Entry 6P8E (X-ray diffraction, 2.30 A resolution); this record covers chains A and B of the 3 polymer chains in the assembly.

[Chain A]
Protein: G1/S-specific cyclin-D1
Organism: Homo sapiens
Reference sequence: P24385 (CCND1_HUMAN); residues 19-267 here = UniProt positions 19-267
Sequence (249 residues; row label = number of the first residue in the row):
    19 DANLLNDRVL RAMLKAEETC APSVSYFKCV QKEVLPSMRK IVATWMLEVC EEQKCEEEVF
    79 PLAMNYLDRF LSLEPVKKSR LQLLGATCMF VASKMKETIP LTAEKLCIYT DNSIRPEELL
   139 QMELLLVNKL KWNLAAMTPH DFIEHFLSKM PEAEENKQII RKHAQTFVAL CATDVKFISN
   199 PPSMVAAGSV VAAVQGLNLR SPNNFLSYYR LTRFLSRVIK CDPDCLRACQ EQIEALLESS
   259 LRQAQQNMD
Unresolved in the structure: 266-267

[Chain B]
Protein: Cyclin-dependent kinase 4
Organism: Homo sapiens
Notes: EC 2.7.11.22
Reference sequence: P11802 (CDK4_HUMAN); aligned to UniProt positions 2-300 over residues 2-300 (the alignment contains insertions or deletions, so no single offset holds)
Sequence (302 residues; row label = number of the first residue in the row; numbers below 1 keep their minus sign (Gly-1 is residue -1)):
    -1 GEFATSRYEP VAEIGVGAYG TVYKARDPHS GHFVALKSVR VPNGEEGLPI STVREVALLR
    59 RLEAFEHPNV VRLMDVCATS RTDREIKVTL VFEHVDQDLR TYLDKAPPPG LPAETIKDLM
   119 RQFLRGLDFL HANCIVHRDL KPENILVTSG GTVKLADFGL ARIYSYQMAL TPVVVTLWYR
   179 APEVLLQSTY ATPVDMWSVG CIFAEMFRRK PLFCGNSEAD QLGKIFDLIG LPPEDDWPRD
   239 VSLPRGAFPP RGPRPVQSVV PEMEESGAQL LLEMLTFNPH KRISAFRALQ HSYLHKDEGN
   299 PE
Unresolved in the structure: -1 to 17, 79-82, 159-173, 297-300
Differences from the reference sequence: expression tag (-1 to 1); engineered mutation Glu43 (Gly46 in P11802), Glu44 (Gly47 in P11802)
Metal / ion sites: Mg2+: His135, Ala154, Asp155
What the authors report for this chain:
  - conformationally variable residues (order/disorder transition): Gly13 to Thr19, Ala33, Lys35
  - catalytic residues: Lys35

[Chain A / chain B interface]
Pairs across the interface (37; chain A residue first):
  Arg26(A) - Asp126(B)  salt bridge
  Arg26(A) - Phe284(B)
  Ala30(A) - Phe63(B)
  Lys33(A) - Phe63(B)
  Thr37(A) - Ala62(B)
  Phe108(A) - Glu44(B)
  Lys112(A) - Glu44(B)  hydrogen bond (side chain-backbone)
  Lys112(A) - Gly45(B)
  Lys112(A) - Leu46(B)  hydrogen bond (side chain-backbone)
  Lys112(A) - Ile48(B)
  Lys112(A) - Arg52(B)  hydrogen bond (backbone-side chain)
  Met113(A) - Val51(B)  hydrophobic
  Met113(A) - Arg52(B)  hydrogen bond (backbone-side chain)
  Met113(A) - Ala55(B)  hydrophobic
  Glu115(A) - Arg52(B)  hydrogen bond (backbone-side chain)
  Pro118(A) - Ile48(B)  hydrophobic
  Thr120(A) - Glu44(B)
  Ala121(A) - Glu44(B)  hydrogen bond (backbone-side chain)
  Leu138(A) - Glu43(B)
  Leu138(A) - Gly45(B)
  Glu141(A) - Gly45(B)
  Glu141(A) - Leu46(B)  hydrogen bond (side chain-backbone)
  Leu142(A) - Leu46(B)  hydrophobic
  Leu142(A) - Ser78(B)
  Asn146(A) - Ala76(B)
  Lys149(A) - Arg58(B)  hydrogen bond (backbone-side chain)
  Trp150(A) - Leu46(B)  hydrophobic
  Trp150(A) - Val54(B)  hydrophobic
  Trp150(A) - Ala55(B)
  Trp150(A) - Arg58(B)
  Trp150(A) - Val74(B)
  Trp150(A) - Ala76(B)  hydrophobic
  Asn151(A) - Arg58(B)
  Leu152(A) - Val51(B)  hydrophobic
  Leu152(A) - Ala55(B)  hydrophobic
  Ala153(A) - Ala55(B)
  Ala153(A) - Arg59(B)
Interface residues without a listed pair, chain A (25 interface residues in all): Ala34, Lys114, Thr116, Leu119, Val145
Interface residues without a listed pair, chain B (22 interface residues in all): Gly42, Thr50, Ile84, Val86

[Summary]
25 residues of chain A face 22 of chain B across their interface; the contacts include 8 hydrogen bonds and 1
salt bridge. Among the polar pairs are Arg26(A)-Asp126(B), Lys112(A)-Glu44(B) and Lys112(A)-Leu46(B).
His135(B), Ala154(B) and Asp155(B) coordinate Mg2+. From the paper: the catalytic residue Lys35(B);
conformational variability at Gly13(B), Ala33(B) and Lys35(B).
Here chain A is G1/S-specific cyclin-D1 and chain B is Cyclin-dependent kinase 4, both from Homo sapiens.
Entry 6P8E (Crystal structure of CDK4 in complex with CyclinD1 and P27) was determined by X-ray diffraction
(same publication as 6P8F, 6P8G and 6P8H).
